Entry 6RJN (X-ray diffraction, 2.29 A resolution); this record covers chains A and C of the 4 polymer chains in the assembly.

[Chain A (and C)]
Molecule: Catalase
From: Komagataella pastoris
Notes: EC 1.11.1.6; chain C of this document is another copy of the same molecule, construct and numbering; everything in this record applies to it too
UniProt: C1PHG1 (C1PHG1_PICPA); residues 1-510 here = UniProt positions 1-510
Sequence (512 residues; each row starts with the number of its first residue; numbers below 1 keep their minus sign (Gly-1 is residue -1)):
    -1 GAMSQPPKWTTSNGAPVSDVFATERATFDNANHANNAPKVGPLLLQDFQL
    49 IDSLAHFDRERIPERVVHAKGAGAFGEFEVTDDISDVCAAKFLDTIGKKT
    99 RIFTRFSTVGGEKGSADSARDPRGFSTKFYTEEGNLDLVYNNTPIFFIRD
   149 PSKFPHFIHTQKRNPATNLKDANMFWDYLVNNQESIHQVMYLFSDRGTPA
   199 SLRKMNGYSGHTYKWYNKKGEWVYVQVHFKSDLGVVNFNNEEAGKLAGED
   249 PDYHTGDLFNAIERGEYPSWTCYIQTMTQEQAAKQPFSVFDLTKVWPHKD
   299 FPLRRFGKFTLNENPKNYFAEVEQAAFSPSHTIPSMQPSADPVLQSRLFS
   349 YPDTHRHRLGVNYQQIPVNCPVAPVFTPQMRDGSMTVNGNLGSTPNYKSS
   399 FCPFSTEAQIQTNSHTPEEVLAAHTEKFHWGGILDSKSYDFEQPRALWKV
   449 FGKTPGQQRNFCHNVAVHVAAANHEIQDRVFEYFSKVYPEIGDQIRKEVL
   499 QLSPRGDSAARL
Not modelled in the structure: -1 to 2, 505-510
Sequence notes: expression tag (-1 to 0)
Bound ions: Na+: Asn28, Asn34, Pro36; K+ site 1: Pro142, Gly208, Lys292; heme Fe near Tyr349 (its only coordinating residue here); K+ site 2: Gln377 (shared with 1 residue of chain B)
Small-molecule neighbours:
  - heme (HEM): Arg63, Val64, Val65, His66, Arg103, Ser105, Gly122, Phe123, Ser124, Val137, Tyr138, Asn139, Phe144, Ile146, Pro149, Phe152, Ser207, His209, Leu290, Ala323, Phe325, Val341, Ser344, Arg345, Ser348, Tyr349, Thr352, His353, Arg356
  - NADPH (NDP; NADPH dihydro-nicotinamide-adenine-dinucleotide phosphate): Pro142, His185, Tyr189, Ser192, Arg194, Asn204, Tyr206, His226, Lys228, Val233, Gln273, Val293, Trp294, Pro295, His296, Gln441, Ala444, Leu445, Val448, Phe449, Lys451, Gln455
From the paper describing this entry:
  - catalytic residues: His66, Asp119, Asn139
  - binding site for chloride ion: Arg57
  - self-association interface (contacts with another copy of this molecule); pairs are residue here / residue on that copy: Arg57-Asp351, Arg23, Glu424
  - heme coordination: Tyr349
  - contacts within the chain: His209-Asp339 (hydrogen bond), His209-Arg345 (hydrogen bond), Arg345-Tyr349 (hydrogen bond)
  - binding site for heme: His66
  - catalytic residues: Val107 (proposed by the authors, not directly observed)
  - K+ coordination: Pro142, Gly208
  - binding site for NADPH: Tyr189
  - Na+ coordination: Asn28 to Pro36

[Interface between chain A and chain C]
Residue-residue contacts - 65 pairs, chain A then chain C:
  Ala24(A) - Ala24(C)  hydrophobic
  Pro40(A) - Leu42(C)  hydrophobic
  Pro40(A) - Gln44(C)
  Leu41(A) - Leu42(C)
  Leu41(A) - Leu43(C)  hydrogen bond (backbone-backbone)
  Leu42(A) - Leu41(C)
  Leu42(A) - Leu42(C)  hydrophobic
  Leu43(A) - Leu41(C)  hydrogen bond (backbone-backbone)
  Leu43(A) - Leu43(C)
  Gln44(A) - Pro40(C)
  Ile49(A) - Leu43(C)  hydrophobic
  Arg57(A) - Arg57(C)
  His154(A) - Gln377(C)
  His154(A) - Tyr395(C)
  His154(A) - Lys396(C)  hydrogen bond (side chain-backbone)
  His157(A) - Gln377(C)
  His157(A) - Asn394(C)  hydrogen bond (side chain-backbone)
  Thr158(A) - Tyr395(C)
  Pro163(A) - Thr392(C)
  Pro163(A) - Asn394(C)
  Ala164(A) - Ser391(C)
  Met172(A) - Tyr395(C)
  Asp175(A) - Tyr395(C)  hydrogen bond
  Asp175(A) - Ser397(C)  hydrogen bond
  Asp175(A) - Ser398(C)  hydrogen bond
  Asp175(A) - Phe399(C)
  Asn179(A) - Ser398(C)  hydrogen bond
  Phe347(A) - Phe347(C)  hydrophobic
  Asp351(A) - Asp351(C)
  Gln377(A) - His154(C)
  Gln377(A) - His157(C)
  Arg379(A) - Pro163(C)
  Ser391(A) - Ala164(C)
  Thr392(A) - Pro163(C)
  Asn394(A) - His157(C)  hydrogen bond (backbone-side chain)
  Asn394(A) - Pro163(C)
  Tyr395(A) - His154(C)
  Tyr395(A) - Thr158(C)
  Tyr395(A) - Met172(C)
  Tyr395(A) - Asp175(C)  hydrogen bond
  Lys396(A) - His154(C)  hydrogen bond (backbone-side chain)
  Ser397(A) - Asp175(C)
  Ser398(A) - Asp175(C)  hydrogen bond
  Ser398(A) - Asn179(C)
  Phe399(A) - Asp175(C)
  Phe399(A) - Ile474(C)  hydrophobic
  Glu416(A) - His422(C)
  Glu417(A) - Ala421(C)
  Glu417(A) - His422(C)  hydrogen bond (backbone-side chain)
  Val418(A) - Ala421(C)
  Val418(A) - His422(C)
  Leu419(A) - Ala420(C)
  Leu419(A) - Ala421(C)  hydrogen bond (backbone-backbone)
  Leu419(A) - His422(C)
  Leu419(A) - Thr423(C)
  Ala420(A) - Leu419(C)
  Ala421(A) - Glu417(C)
  Ala421(A) - Val418(C)
  Ala421(A) - Leu419(C)  hydrogen bond (backbone-backbone)
  His422(A) - Glu416(C)  hydrogen bond (side chain-backbone)
  His422(A) - Glu417(C)  hydrogen bond (side chain-backbone)
  His422(A) - Val418(C)
  His422(A) - Leu419(C)
  Thr423(A) - Leu419(C)
  Ile474(A) - Phe399(C)  hydrophobic
Also at the interface, not in a pair above, chain A (43 interface residues in all): Pro153, Arg161, Asn171, Tyr176, Gly390, Gln407
Also at the interface, not in a pair above, chain C (43 interface residues in all): Ile49, Pro153, Arg161, Asn171, Tyr176, Arg379, Gly390, Lys425

[Overview]
Chain A and chain C each contribute 43 residues to their interface, with 17 hydrogen bonds. Polar contacts
include His154(A)-Lys396(C), His157(A)-Asn394(C) and Asp175(A)-Tyr395(C). Bound to chain A: heme and NADPH.
Asn28(A), Asn34(A) and Pro36(A) coordinate Na+. From the paper: catalytic residues His66(A), Asp119(A) and
Asn139(A) among others; a binding site for chloride ion at Arg57(A).
Chain A and chain C are both Catalase (Komagataella pastoris); the structure, Crystal structure of a Fungal
Catalase at 2.3 Angstroms, was determined by X-ray diffraction (same publication as 6RJR).
